Entry 3CAA (X-ray diffraction, 2.40 A resolution); this record covers chains A and B.

# Chain A
Molecule: Antichymotrypsin
From: Homo sapiens
UniProtKB: P01011 (AACT_HUMAN); the construct lacks a stretch of the UniProt sequence, so the offset changes along the chain: 20-226 = UniProt 43-249; 227-278 = UniProt 251-302; 279-358 = UniProt 304-383
Amino-acid sequence (341 residues; each row starts with the number of its first residue):
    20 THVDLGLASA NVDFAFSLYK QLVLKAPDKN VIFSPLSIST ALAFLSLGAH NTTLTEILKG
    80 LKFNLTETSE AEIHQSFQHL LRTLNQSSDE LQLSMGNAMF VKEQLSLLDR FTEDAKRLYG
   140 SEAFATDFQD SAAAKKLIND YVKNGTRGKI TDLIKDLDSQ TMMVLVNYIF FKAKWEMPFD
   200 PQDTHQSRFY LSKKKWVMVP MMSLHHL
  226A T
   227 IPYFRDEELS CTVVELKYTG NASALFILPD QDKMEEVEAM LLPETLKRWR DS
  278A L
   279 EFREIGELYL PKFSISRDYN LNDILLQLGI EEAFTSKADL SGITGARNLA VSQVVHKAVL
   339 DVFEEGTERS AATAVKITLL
Disordered / not traced: 20-26
Construct notes: engineered mutation Arg347 (Ala372 in P01011)
Swiss-Prot annotation at these positions:
  - DNA-binding region: Lys212 to Lys214
  - region: Thr356 to Leu358 (O-glycosylated at one site)
  - site: Leu358 (Reactive bond)
  - glycosylation (N-linked (GlcNAc...) asparagine): Asn70, Asn83, Asn104, Asn163, Asn247

# Chain B
Molecule: Antichymotrypsin
From: Homo sapiens
Notes: engineered mutation(s): A347R
UniProtKB: P01011 (AACT_HUMAN); residues 358-394 here correspond to UniProt positions 387-423 (UniProt number = residue number + 29)
Amino-acid sequence (37 residues; each row starts with the number of its first residue):
   358 VETRTIVRFN RPFLMIIVPT DTQNIFFMSK VTNPKQA
Disordered / not traced: 358-360, 393-394

# Chain A / chain B interface
Contacting residue pairs (107):
  Ala27(A) - Asn381(B)
  Asn30(A) - Asn381(B)  hydrogen bond
  Asn30(A) - Ile382(B)  hydrogen bond (side chain-backbone)
  Val31(A) - Asn381(B)
  Val31(A) - Ile382(B)  hydrophobic
  Phe35(A) - Ile382(B)  hydrophobic
  Phe35(A) - Met385(B)  hydrophobic
  Tyr38(A) - Leu371(B)
  Tyr38(A) - Lys387(B)
  Pro46(A) - Lys387(B)  hydrogen bond (backbone-side chain)
  Asp47(A) - Thr389(B)  hydrogen bond (backbone-side chain)
  Lys48(A) - Lys387(B)
  Lys48(A) - Thr389(B)
  Asn49(A) - Lys387(B)
  Asn49(A) - Val388(B)
  Asn49(A) - Thr389(B)  hydrogen bond (side chain-backbone)
  Asn49(A) - Asn390(B)  hydrogen bond (side chain-backbone)
  Val50(A) - Ser386(B)  hydrogen bond (backbone-side chain)
  Val50(A) - Lys387(B)  hydrogen bond (backbone-backbone)
  Ile51(A) - Phe384(B)  hydrophobic
  Ile51(A) - Met385(B)
  Ile51(A) - Ser386(B)
  Phe52(A) - Phe384(B)
  Phe52(A) - Met385(B)  hydrogen bond (backbone-backbone)
  Ser53(A) - Phe383(B)  hydrogen bond (side chain-backbone)
  Ser53(A) - Phe384(B)
  Pro54(A) - Phe383(B)
  Arg207(A) - Asn367(B)
  Phe208(A) - Phe366(B)
  Phe208(A) - Asn367(B)
  Phe208(A) - Arg368(B)
  Phe208(A) - Pro369(B)
  Phe208(A) - Phe370(B)  hydrophobic
  Phe208(A) - Val388(B)
  Phe208(A) - Thr389(B)
  Phe208(A) - Pro391(B)  hydrophobic
  Tyr209(A) - Asn367(B)  hydrogen bond (backbone-backbone)
  Tyr209(A) - Arg368(B)
  Tyr209(A) - Pro369(B)
  Leu210(A) - Thr389(B)
  Leu210(A) - Asn390(B)
  Val216(A) - Lys392(B)
  Met217(A) - Lys392(B)  hydrogen bond (backbone-side chain)
  Val218(A) - Lys392(B)
  Met220(A) - Phe366(B)
  Lys243(A) - Thr377(B)
  Tyr244(A) - Met372(B)
  Asn247(A) - Pro376(B)
  Asn247(A) - Thr377(B)  hydrogen bond (backbone-backbone)
  Ala248(A) - Val375(B)
  Ala248(A) - Thr377(B)  hydrogen bond (backbone-side chain)
  Ser249(A) - Ile373(B)
  Ser249(A) - Ile374(B)
  Ser249(A) - Val375(B)  hydrogen bond (backbone-backbone)
  Ser249(A) - Thr377(B)
  Ala250(A) - Met372(B)  hydrophobic
  Ala250(A) - Ile373(B)
  Leu251(A) - Leu371(B)
  Leu251(A) - Met372(B)
  Leu251(A) - Ile373(B)  hydrogen bond (backbone-backbone)
  Phe252(A) - Phe366(B)  hydrophobic
  Phe252(A) - Leu371(B)
  Phe252(A) - Met372(B)  hydrophobic
  Ile253(A) - Phe370(B)
  Ile253(A) - Leu371(B)  hydrogen bond (backbone-backbone)
  Ile253(A) - Ile373(B)  hydrophobic
  Leu254(A) - Arg365(B)
  Leu254(A) - Phe366(B)  hydrophobic
  Leu254(A) - Arg368(B)
  Pro255(A) - Arg368(B)  hydrogen bond (backbone-side chain)
  Pro255(A) - Pro369(B)
  Asp256(A) - Arg368(B)
  Gln257(A) - Arg368(B)
  Met260(A) - Pro369(B)
  Met260(A) - Phe370(B)
  Met260(A) - Lys387(B)
  Glu264(A) - Lys387(B)  salt bridge
  Leu272(A) - Gln380(B)
  Leu272(A) - Ile382(B)  hydrophobic
  Lys273(A) - Gln380(B)
  Arg276(A) - Val375(B)
  Arg276(A) - Pro376(B)  hydrogen bond (side chain-backbone)
  Arg276(A) - Thr377(B)
  Arg276(A) - Thr379(B)  hydrogen bond (side chain-backbone)
  Arg276(A) - Gln380(B)
  Arg281(A) - Thr362(B)
  Ile283(A) - Thr362(B)
  Ile283(A) - Val364(B)  hydrophobic
  Gly284(A) - Arg361(B)
  Gly284(A) - Thr362(B)  hydrogen bond (backbone-backbone)
  Glu285(A) - Thr362(B)
  Glu285(A) - Ile363(B)
  Glu285(A) - Val364(B)  hydrogen bond (backbone-backbone)
  Leu286(A) - Val364(B)
  Tyr287(A) - Val364(B)  hydrogen bond (backbone-backbone)
  Tyr287(A) - Arg365(B)
  Tyr287(A) - Phe366(B)  hydrogen bond (backbone-backbone)
  Leu288(A) - Phe366(B)  hydrophobic
  Pro289(A) - Phe366(B)
  Phe291(A) - Val388(B)  hydrophobic
  Phe291(A) - Pro391(B)
  Ile293(A) - Pro391(B)
  Leu338(A) - Met372(B)  hydrophobic
  Leu338(A) - Ser386(B)
  Arg347(A) - Ile374(B)
  Arg347(A) - Phe384(B)
  Ser348(A) - Phe384(B)
Interface residues without a listed pair, chain A (68 interface residues in all): Ala34, Val42, Leu55, Tyr229, Val240, Glu241, Val263, Leu267, Glu282, Ser292, Ala336, Val337, Val340, Thr345, Ala349

# Overview
68 residues of chain A and 31 residues of chain B are in contact, with 24 hydrogen bonds and 1 salt bridge.
Polar contacts include Glu264(A)-Lys387(B), Asn30(A)-Asn381(B) and Asn30(A)-Ile382(B). UniProt lists a
DNA-binding region on chain A.
Chain A is Antichymotrypsin and chain B is Antichymotrypsin, both from Homo sapiens; the structure, Cleaved
antichymotrypsin A347R, was determined by X-ray diffraction (same publication as 1AS4 and 4CAA).
